PDB entry 3DXJ | X-ray diffraction, 3.00 A resolution | chains A and C of the 6 polymer chains in the assembly

== Chain A ==
Molecule: DNA-directed RNA polymerase subunit alpha; CHAIN A, B, K, L
Source organism: Thermus thermophilus HB8
Notes: EC 2.7.7.6
UniProtKB: Q5SHR6 (RPOA_THET8); residue numbers follow UniProt; this construct covers 1-315
Chain sequence (315 residues; row label = number of the first residue in the row):
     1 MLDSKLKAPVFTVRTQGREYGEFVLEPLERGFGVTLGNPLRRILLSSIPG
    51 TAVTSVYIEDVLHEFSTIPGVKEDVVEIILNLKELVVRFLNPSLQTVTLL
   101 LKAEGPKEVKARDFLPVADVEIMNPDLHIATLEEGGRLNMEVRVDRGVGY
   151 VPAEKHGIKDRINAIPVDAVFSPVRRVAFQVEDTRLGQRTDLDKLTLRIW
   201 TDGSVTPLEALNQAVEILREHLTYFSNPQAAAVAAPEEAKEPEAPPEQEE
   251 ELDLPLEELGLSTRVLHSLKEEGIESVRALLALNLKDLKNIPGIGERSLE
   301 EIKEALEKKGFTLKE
Unresolved in the structure: 232-315

== Chain C ==
Molecule: Bacterial RNA polymerase beta subunit; chain C, M
Source organism: Thermus thermophilus HB8
Notes: EC 2.7.7.6
UniProtKB: Q8RQE9 (RPOB_THET8); residue numbers follow UniProt; this construct covers 1-1119
Chain sequence (1119 residues; row label = number of the first residue in the row):
     1 MEIKRFGRIREVIPLPPLTEIQVESYRRALQADVPPEKRENVGIQAAFRE
    51 TFPIEEEDKGKGGLVLDFLEYRLGEPPFPQDECREKDLTYQAPLYARLQL
   101 IHKDTGLIKEDEVFLGHIPLMTEDGSFIINGADRVIVSQIHRSPGVYFTP
   151 DPARPGRYIASIIPLPKRGPWIDLEVEPNGVVSMKVNKRKFPLVLLLRVL
   201 GYDQETLARELGAYGELVQGLMDESVFAMRPEEALIRLFTLLRPGDPPKR
   251 DKAVAYVYGLIADPRRYDLGEAGRYKAEEKLGIRLSGRTLARFEDGEFKD
   301 EVFLPTLRYLFALTAGVPGHEVDDIDHLGNRRIRTVGELMTDQFRVGLAR
   351 LARGVRERMLMGSEDSLTPAKLVNSRPLEAAIREFFSRSQLSQFKDETNP
   401 LSSLRHKRRISALGPGGLTRERAGFDVRDVHRTHYGRICPVETPEGANIG
   451 LITSLAAYARVDELGFIRTPYRRVVGGVVTDEVVYMTATEEDRYTIAQAN
   501 TPLEGNRIAAERVVARRKGEPVIVSPEEVEFMDVSPKQVFSVNTNLIPFL
   551 EHDDANRALMGSNMQTQAVPLIRAQAPVVMTGLEERVVRDSLAALYAEED
   601 GEVAKVDGNRIVVRYEDGRLVEYPLRRFYRSNQGTALDQRPRVVVGQRVR
   651 KGDLLADGPASENGFLALGQNVLVAIMPFDGYNFEDAIVISEELLKRDFY
   701 TSIHIERYEIEARDTKLGPERITRDIPHLSEAALRDLDEEGVVRIGAEVK
   751 PGDILVGRTSFKGESEPTPEERLLRSIFGEKARDVKDTSLRVPPGEGGIV
   801 VRTVRLRRGDPGVELKPGVREVVRVYVAQKRKLQVGDKLANRHGNKGVVA
   851 KILPVEDMPHLPDGTPVDVILNPLGVPSRMNLGQILETHLGLAGYFLGQR
   901 YISPIFDGAKEPEIKELLAQAFEVYFGKRKGEGFGVDKREVEVLRRAEKL
   951 GLVTPGKTPEEQLKELFLQGKVVLYDGRTGEPIEGPIVVGQMFIMKLYHM
  1001 VEDKMHARSTGPYSLITQQPLGGKAQFGGQRFGEMEVWALEAYGAAHTLQ
  1051 EMLTLKSDDIEGRNAAYEAIIKGEDVPEPSVPESFRVLVKELQALALDVQ
  1101 TLDEKDNPVDIFEGLASKR
Ligand contacts: NE6 (methyl [(1E,5R)-5-{(3S)-3-[(2E,4E)-2,5-dimethylocta-2,4-dienoyl]-2,4-dioxo-3,4-dihydro-2H-pyran-6-yl}hexylidene]carbamate): Phe1032, Gly1033, Glu1034, Val1037, Trp1038, Glu1041, Leu1053, Ser1084, Leu1088
From the paper describing this entry:
  - binding site for NE6: Glu1041

== Chain A / chain C interface ==
Pairs across the interface - 69 pairs, chain A then chain C:
  Glu22(A) with Phe934(C)
  Arg30(A) with Lys938(C)
  Asn38(A) with Gly977(C); Arg978(C), hydrogen bond (side chain-backbone); Thr979(C); Gly980(C)
  Arg41(A) with His860(C), hydrogen bond; Gly864(C), hydrogen bond (side chain-backbone)
  Arg42(A) with Glu856(C); Asp857(C), salt bridge; Gly977(C), hydrogen bond (side chain-backbone)
  His63(A) with Ile799(C); Val801(C)
  Glu64(A) with Lys830(C), salt bridge
  Phe65(A) with Phe628(C); Ile703(C), hydrophobic; Ile799(C), hydrophobic; Ala828(C), hydrophobic
  Ser66(A) with Phe628(C)
  Thr67(A) with Asn609(C), hydrogen bond; Arg627(C)
  Ile68(A) with Asp607(C); Gly608(C); Asn609(C), hydrogen bond (backbone-side chain)
  Pro69(A) with Asp607(C); Asn609(C)
  Gly70(A) with Asp607(C), hydrogen bond (backbone-side chain)
  Val71(A) with Asp607(C); Gly608(C), hydrogen bond (backbone-backbone)
  Lys72(A) with Val606(C); Asp607(C); Gly608(C), hydrogen bond (backbone-backbone); Pro641(C); Arg642(C); Val643(C); Val644(C)
  Asp74(A) with Phe628(C); Arg640(C)
  Glu133(A) with Lys605(C); Val606(C), hydrogen bond (side chain-backbone); Asp607(C), hydrogen bond (side chain-backbone); Arg610(C), salt bridge
  Tyr150(A) with Lys696(C); Lys832(C), hydrogen bond
  Ile162(A) with Arg744(C)
  Asn163(A) with Arg744(C)
  Asp168(A) with Asp698(C); Lys830(C), salt bridge
  Arg176(A) with Thr865(C)
  Val177(A) with Gly864(C)
  Ala178(A) with Pro862(C); Asp863(C); Gly864(C)
  Phe179(A) with Pro862(C)
  Gln180(A) with Arg929(C); Phe934(C); Asp937(C)
  Val181(A) with Asp937(C), hydrogen bond (backbone-side chain); Lys938(C), hydrogen bond (backbone-backbone)
  Glu182(A) with Gly933(C); Phe934(C); Gly935(C), hydrogen bond (side chain-backbone); Val936(C)
  Asp183(A) with Lys938(C)
  Asp191(A) with Lys938(C), hydrogen bond (backbone-side chain)
  Asp193(A) with Lys938(C), salt bridge
  Thr196(A) with Phe934(C)
  Arg198(A) with Glu932(C), salt bridge; Phe934(C)
Also at the interface, not in a pair above, chain A (40 interface residues in all): Gly31, Val34, Ser46, Glu73, Glu77, Val170, Leu192
Also at the interface, not in a pair above, chain C (48 interface residues in all): Val645, Ile745, Gly746, Val800, Gln829, Met858, Asp976

== In short ==
The interface between chain A and chain C involves 40 residues on one side and 48 on the other; the contacts
include 16 hydrogen bonds and 6 salt bridges. Among the polar pairs are Arg42(A)-Asp857(C), Glu64(A)-Lys830(C)
and Glu133(A)-Arg610(C). Bound to chain C: compound NE6. The paper reports a binding site for NE6 at
Glu1041(C).
Chain A is DNA-directed RNA polymerase subunit alpha; CHAIN A, B, K, L and chain C is Bacterial RNA polymerase
beta subunit; chain C, M, both from Thermus thermophilus HB8; the structure, Crystal structure of thermus
thermophilus rna polymerase holoenzyme in complex with the antibiotic myxopyronin, was determined by X-ray
diffraction.
